PDB entry 6IQS | X-ray diffraction, 2.69 A resolution | chains B and D of the 4 polymer chains in the assembly

== Chain B ==
Molecule: Lipoprotein NlpI
Organism: Escherichia coli
Reference sequence: P0AFB1 (NLPI_ECOLI); residues 22-296 here correspond to UniProt positions 20-294 (UniProt number = residue number - 2)
Sequence (296 residues; row label = number of the first residue in the row):
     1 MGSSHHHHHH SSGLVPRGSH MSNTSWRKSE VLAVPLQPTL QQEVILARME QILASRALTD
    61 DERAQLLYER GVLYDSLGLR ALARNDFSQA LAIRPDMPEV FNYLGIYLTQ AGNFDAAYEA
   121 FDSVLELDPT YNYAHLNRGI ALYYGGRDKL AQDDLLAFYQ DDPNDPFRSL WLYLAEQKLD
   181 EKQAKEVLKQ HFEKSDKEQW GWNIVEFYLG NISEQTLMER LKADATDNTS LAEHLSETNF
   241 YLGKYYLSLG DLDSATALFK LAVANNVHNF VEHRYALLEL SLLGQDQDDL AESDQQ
Not modelled in the structure: 1-27, 287-296
Differences from the reference sequence: initiating methionine (1); expression tag (2-21)

== Chain D ==
Molecule: Tail-specific protease
Organism: Escherichia coli (strain K12)
Notes: EC 3.4.21.102
Reference sequence: P23865 (PRC_ECOLI); residues 1-682 here = UniProt positions 1-682
Sequence (688 residues; each row starts with the number of its first residue):
     1 MNMFFRLTAL AGLLAIAGQT FAVEDITRAD QIPVLKEETQ HATVSERVTS RFTRSHYRQF
    61 DLDQAFSAKI FDRYLNLLDY SHNVLLASDV EQFAKKKTEL GDELRSGKLD VFYDLYNLAQ
   121 KRRFERYQYA LSVLEKPMDF TGNDTYNLDR SKAPWPKNEA ELNALWDSKV KFDELSLKLT
   181 GKTDKEIRET LTRRYKFAIR RLAQTNSEDV FSLAMTAFAR EIDPHTNYLS PRNTEQFNTE
   241 MSLSAEGIGA VLQMDDDYTV INSMVAGGPA AKSKAISVGD KIVGVGQTGK PMVDVIGWRL
   301 DDVVALIKGP KGSKVRLEIL PAGKGTKTRT VTLTRERIRG EDRAVKMSVK TVGKEKVGVL
   361 DIPGFYVGLT DDVKVQLQKL EKQNVSSVII DLRSNGGGAL TEAVSLSGLF IPAGPIVQVR
   421 DNNGKVREDS DTDGQVFYKG PLVVLVDRFS ASASEIFAAA MQDYGRALVV GEPTFGKGTV
   481 QQYRSLNRIY DQMLRPEWPA LGSVQYTIQK FYRVNGGSTQ RKGVTPDIIM PTGNEETETG
   541 EKFEDNALPW DSIDAATYVK SGDLTAFEPE LLKEHNARIA KDPEFQNIMK DIARFNAMKD
   601 KRNIVSLNYA VREKENNEDD ATRLARLNER FKREGKPELK KLDDLPKDYQ EPDPYLDETV
   661 NIALDLAKLE KARPAEQPAP VKHHHHHH
Not modelled in the structure: 1-24, 233-342, 673-688
Differences from the reference sequence: engineered mutation Ala245 (Leu in P23865), Gly340 (Leu in P23865); expression tag (683-688)
From the paper describing this entry:
  - catalytic residues: Ser452, Lys477 (citing earlier work)

== Interface between chain B and chain D ==
Residue-residue contacts (41; chain B residue first):
  Leu91(B) with Ile489(D), hydrophobic
  Pro95(B) with Ile489(D); Tyr490(D); Met493(D), hydrophobic
  Asp96(B) with Met493(D)
  Phe101(B) with Ile489(D), hydrophobic; Tyr490(D), hydrophobic
  Phe114(B) with Asn423(D)
  Asp115(B) with Arg51(D); Ser55(D), hydrogen bond; Asn422(D), hydrogen bond; Tyr506(D), hydrogen bond
  Tyr118(B) with Arg54(D); Ser55(D)
  Glu119(B) with Arg51(D), salt bridge; Arg488(D), salt bridge
  Asp122(B) with Ser50(D), hydrogen bond; Arg54(D), salt bridge; Arg488(D), salt bridge
  Ser123(B) with Arg488(D), hydrogen bond; Tyr490(D)
  Glu126(B) with Thr43(D); Arg47(D), salt bridge; Arg488(D), salt bridge; Tyr490(D), hydrogen bond
  Leu127(B) with Tyr490(D), hydrophobic; Leu494(D), hydrophobic
  Arg138(B) with Arg54(D)
  Leu142(B) with Arg54(D)
  Tyr144(B) with Asn423(D), hydrogen bond (backbone-side chain)
  Gly145(B) with Asn423(D)
  Gly146(B) with Gln59(D), hydrogen bond (backbone-side chain); Asn423(D), hydrogen bond (backbone-side chain)
  Arg147(B) with Thr53(D), hydrogen bond (side chain-backbone); Arg54(D), hydrogen bond (side chain-backbone); His56(D), hydrogen bond (side chain-backbone); Arg58(D); Gln59(D)
  Lys149(B) with Asp61(D)
  Leu150(B) with Thr53(D)
  Leu282(B) with Lys425(D)
Other interface residues (no listed pair), chain B (22 interface residues in all): Gln285
Other interface residues (no listed pair), chain D (22 interface residues in all): Phe60, Gln482

== In short ==
The chain B/chain D interface involves 22 residues from each chain; the contacts include 12 hydrogen bonds and
6 salt bridges. Among the polar pairs are Glu119(B)-Arg51(D), Glu119(B)-Arg488(D) and Asp122(B)-Arg54(D). From
the paper: catalytic residues Ser452(D) and Lys477(D).
Here chain B is Lipoprotein NlpI (Escherichia coli) and chain D is Tail-specific protease (Escherichia coli
(strain K12)). Entry 6IQS (Crystal structure of Prc with L245A and L340G mutations in complex with NlpI) was
determined by X-ray diffraction together with 6IQQ, 6IQR and 6IQU from the same study.
